7MKA - chains a and b of the 15 polymer chains in the assembly; structure by electron microscopy, 3.54 A resolution.

== Chain a ==
Name: DNA-directed RNA polymerase subunit
Source organism: Saccharomyces cerevisiae
Notes: EC 2.7.7.6
UniProt: A0A6A5Q1P2 (A0A6A5Q1P2_YEASX); residue numbers follow UniProt; this construct covers 1-1733
Chain sequence (1733 residues; row label = number of the first residue in the row):
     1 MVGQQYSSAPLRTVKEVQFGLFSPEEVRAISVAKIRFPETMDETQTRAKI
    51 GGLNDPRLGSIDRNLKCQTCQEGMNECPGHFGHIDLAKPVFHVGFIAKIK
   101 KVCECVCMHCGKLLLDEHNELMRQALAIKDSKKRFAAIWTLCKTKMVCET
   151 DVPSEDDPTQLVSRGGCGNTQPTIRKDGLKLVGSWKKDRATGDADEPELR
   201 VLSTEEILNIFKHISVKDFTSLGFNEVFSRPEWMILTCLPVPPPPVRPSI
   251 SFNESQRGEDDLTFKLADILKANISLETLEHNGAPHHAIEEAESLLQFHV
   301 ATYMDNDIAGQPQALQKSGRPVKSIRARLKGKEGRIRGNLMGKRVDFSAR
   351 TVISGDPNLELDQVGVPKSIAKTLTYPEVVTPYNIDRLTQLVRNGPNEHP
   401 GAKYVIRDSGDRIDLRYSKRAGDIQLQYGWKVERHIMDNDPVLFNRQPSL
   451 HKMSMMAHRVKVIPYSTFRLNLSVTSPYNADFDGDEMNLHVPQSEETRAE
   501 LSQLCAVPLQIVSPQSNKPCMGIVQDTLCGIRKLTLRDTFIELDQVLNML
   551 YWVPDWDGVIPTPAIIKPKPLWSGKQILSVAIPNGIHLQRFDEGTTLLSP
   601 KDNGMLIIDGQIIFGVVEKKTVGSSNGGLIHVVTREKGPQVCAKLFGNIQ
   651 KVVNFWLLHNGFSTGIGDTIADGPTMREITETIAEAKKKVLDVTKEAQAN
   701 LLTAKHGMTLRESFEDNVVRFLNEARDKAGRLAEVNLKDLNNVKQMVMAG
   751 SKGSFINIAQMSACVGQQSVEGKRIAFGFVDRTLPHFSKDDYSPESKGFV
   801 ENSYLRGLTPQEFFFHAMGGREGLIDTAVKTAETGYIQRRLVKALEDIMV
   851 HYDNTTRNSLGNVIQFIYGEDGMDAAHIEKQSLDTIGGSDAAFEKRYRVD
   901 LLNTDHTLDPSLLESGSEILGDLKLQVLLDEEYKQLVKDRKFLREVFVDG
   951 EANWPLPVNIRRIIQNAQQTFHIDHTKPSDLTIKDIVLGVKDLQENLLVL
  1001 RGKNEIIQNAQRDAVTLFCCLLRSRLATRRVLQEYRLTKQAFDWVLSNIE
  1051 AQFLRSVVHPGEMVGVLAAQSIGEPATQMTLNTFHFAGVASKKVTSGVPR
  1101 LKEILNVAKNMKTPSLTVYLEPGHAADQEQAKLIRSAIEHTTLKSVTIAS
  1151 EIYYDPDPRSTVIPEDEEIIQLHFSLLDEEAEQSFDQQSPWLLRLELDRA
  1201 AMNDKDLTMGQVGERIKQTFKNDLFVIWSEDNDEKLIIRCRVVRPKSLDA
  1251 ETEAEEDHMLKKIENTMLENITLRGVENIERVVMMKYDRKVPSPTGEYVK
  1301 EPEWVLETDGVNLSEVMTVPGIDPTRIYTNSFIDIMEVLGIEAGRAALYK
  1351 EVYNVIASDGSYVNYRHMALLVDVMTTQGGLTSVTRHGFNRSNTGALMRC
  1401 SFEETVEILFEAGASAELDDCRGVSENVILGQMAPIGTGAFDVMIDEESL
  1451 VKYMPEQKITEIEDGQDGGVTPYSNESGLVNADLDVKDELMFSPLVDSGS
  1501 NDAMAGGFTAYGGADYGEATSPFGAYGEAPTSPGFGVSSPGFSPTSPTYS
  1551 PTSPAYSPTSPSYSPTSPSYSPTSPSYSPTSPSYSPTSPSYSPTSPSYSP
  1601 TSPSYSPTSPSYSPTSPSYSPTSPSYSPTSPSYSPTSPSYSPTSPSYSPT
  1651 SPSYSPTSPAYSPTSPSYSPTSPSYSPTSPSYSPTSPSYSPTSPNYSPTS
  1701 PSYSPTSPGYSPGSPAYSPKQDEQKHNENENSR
Not modelled in the structure: 1, 1082-1092, 1176-1184, 1246-1253, 1455-1733
Ion coordination: Zn2+ site 1: Cys67, Cys70, His80; Zn2+ site 2: Cys110, Cys148, Cys167; Mg2+ site 1: Asp481, Asp483, Asp485 (shared with 1 residue of chain r); Mg2+ site 2: Asn1393, Thr1394

== Chain b ==
Name: DNA-directed RNA polymerase subunit beta
Source organism: Saccharomyces cerevisiae
Notes: EC 2.7.7.6
UniProt: A0A6A5Q4H2 (A0A6A5Q4H2_YEASX); residues 1-1224 here = UniProt positions 1-1224
Chain sequence (1224 residues; each row starts with the number of its first residue):
     1 MSDLANSEKYYDEDPYGFEDESAPITAEDSWAVISAFFREKGLVSQQLDS
    51 FNQFVDYTLQDIICEDSTLILEQLAQHTTESDNISRKYEISFGKIYVTKP
   101 MVNESDGVTHALYPQEARLRNLTYSSGLFVDVKKRTYEAIDVPGRELKYE
   151 LIAEESEDDSESGKVFIGRLPIMLRSKNCYLSEATESDLYKLKECPFDMG
   201 GYFIINGSEKVLIAQERSAGNIVQVFKKAAPSPISHVAEIRSALEKGSRF
   251 ISTLQVKLYGREGSSARTIKATLPYIKQDIPIVIIFRALGIIPDGEILEH
   301 ICYDVNDWQMLEMLKPCVEDGFVIQDRETALDFIGRRGTALGIKKEKRIQ
   351 YAKDILQKEFLPHITQLEGFESRKAFFLGYMINRLLLCALDRKDQDDRDH
   401 FGKKRLDLAGPLLAQLFKTLFKKLTKDIFRYMQRTVEEAHDFNMKLAINA
   451 KTITSGLKYALATGNWGEQKKAMSSRAGVSQVLNRYTYSSTLSHLRRTNT
   501 PIGRDGKLAKPRQLHNTHWGLVCPAETPEGQACGLVKNLSLMSCISVGTD
   551 PMPIITFLSEWGMEPLEDYVPHQSPDATRVFVNGVWHGVHRNPARLMETL
   601 RTLRRKGDINPEVSMIRDIREKELKIFTDAGRVYRPLFIVEDDESLGHKE
   651 LKVRKGHIAKLMATEYQDIEGGFEDVEEYTWSSLLNEGLVEYIDAEEEES
   701 ILIAMQPEDLEPAEANEENDLDVDPAKRIRVSHHATTFTHCEIHPSMILG
   751 VAASIIPFPDHNQSPRNTYQSAMGKQAMGVFLTNYNVRMDTMANILYYPQ
   801 KPLGTTRAMEYLKFRELPAGQNAIVAIACYSGYNQEDSMIMNQSSIDRGL
   851 FRSLFFRSYMDQEKKYGMSITETFEKPQRTNTLRMKHGTYDKLDDDGLIA
   901 PGVRVSGEDVIIGKTTPISPDEEELGQRTAYHSKRDASTPLRSTENGIVD
   951 QVLVTTNQDGLKFVKVRVRTTKIPQIGDKFASRHGQKGTIGITYRREDMP
  1001 FTAEGIVPDLIINPHAIPSRMTVAHLIECLLSKVAALSGNEGDASPFTDI
  1051 TVEGISKLLREHGYQSRGFEVMYNGHTGKKLMAQIFFGPTYYQRLRHMVD
  1101 DKIHARARGPMQVLTRQPVEGRSRDGGLRFGEMERDCMIAHGAASFLKER
  1151 LMEASDAFRVHICGICGLMTVIAKLNHNQFECKGCDNKIDIYQIHIPYAA
  1201 KLLFQELMAMNITPRLYTDRSRDF
Not modelled in the structure: 1-19, 134-135, 151-158, 262-263, 503-508, 669-677, 714-725, 731-734, 1213, 1224
Ion coordination: Zn2+: Cys1163, Cys1166, Cys1182, Cys1185

== Chain a / chain b interface ==
Contacting residue pairs (279):
  Gln4(a) with Arg1159(b), hydrogen bond (backbone-side chain)
  Gln5(a) with Arg1159(b); Leu1175(b)
  Tyr6(a) with Leu1175(b)
  Ser7(a) with Arg1159(b); His1161(b), hydrogen bond; Leu1175(b); Gln1193(b), hydrogen bond
  Ser8(a) with Asn1178(b), hydrogen bond; Phe1180(b)
  Ala9(a) with His1161(b); Gln1193(b), hydrogen bond (backbone-side chain)
  Pro10(a) with Tyr1192(b); Gln1193(b), hydrogen bond (backbone-backbone)
  Leu11(a) with Gln1193(b)
  Arg12(a) with Tyr1192(b), hydrogen bond; Gln1193(b), hydrogen bond (backbone-backbone); Ile1194(b); Thr1218(b), hydrogen bond
  Thr13(a) with Thr1218(b), hydrogen bond (backbone-side chain)
  Val14(a) with Ile1194(b), hydrophobic; Tyr1217(b)
  Lys15(a) with Asp1219(b); Arg1220(b)
  Glu16(a) with Tyr1217(b), hydrogen bond (backbone-backbone)
  Val17(a) with Arg1215(b)
  Gln18(a) with Pro1214(b); Arg1215(b), hydrogen bond (backbone-backbone)
  Gly20(a) with Ile1212(b)
  Leu21(a) with Arg1215(b), hydrogen bond (backbone-side chain)
  Phe22(a) with Met1208(b), hydrophobic; Asn1211(b), hydrogen bond (backbone-side chain); Ile1212(b); Arg1215(b)
  Gln68(a) with Ile1172(b)
  Cys70(a) with Ile1172(b), hydrophobic; Ala1173(b)
  Glu72(a) with Ala1173(b); Lys1174(b); Leu1175(b)
  Asn75(a) with Phe1158(b)
  Glu76(a) with Arg1159(b), salt bridge
  Pro78(a) with Lys1201(b); Gln1205(b)
  His80(a) with Ile1172(b)
  Phe81(a) with Gln1205(b); Met1208(b), hydrophobic
  His92(a) with Met1210(b)
  Leu236(a) with Asn1211(b)
  Pro240(a) with Met1208(b)
  Pro242(a) with Ala1209(b), hydrophobic
  Glu254(a) with Arg935(b), hydrogen bond (backbone-side chain)
  Met304(a) with Met1210(b), hydrophobic
  Ile325(a) with Glu1206(b); Met1210(b), hydrophobic
  Leu329(a) with Glu1206(b)
  Arg335(a) with Leu1114(b); Leu1202(b); Glu1206(b), salt bridge
  Ile336(a) with Leu1203(b), hydrophobic
  Arg337(a) with Arg1129(b), hydrogen bond (backbone-side chain); Glu1132(b)
  Gly338(a) with Arg1129(b)
  Asn339(a) with Thr1115(b); Ala1199(b)
  Leu340(a) with Leu1203(b), hydrophobic
  Met341(a) with Glu1132(b); Arg1135(b), hydrogen bond
  Gly342(a) with Phe1130(b); Glu1132(b)
  Lys343(a) with Thr1115(b), hydrogen bond; Gln1117(b); Arg1129(b); Phe1130(b), hydrogen bond (backbone-backbone); Leu1151(b); Ser1155(b)
  Arg344(a) with Pro1118(b); Glu1120(b), salt bridge; Gly1127(b), hydrogen bond (side chain-backbone); Leu1128(b); Arg1129(b); Ala1154(b)
  Val345(a) with Arg1106(b), hydrogen bond (backbone-side chain); Pro1118(b); Gly1127(b); Leu1128(b), hydrogen bond (backbone-backbone); Phe1130(b), hydrophobic; Arg1150(b); Ala1154(b)
  Asp346(a) with Arg1106(b), salt bridge; Pro1118(b); Glu1153(b); Ala1154(b), hydrogen bond (backbone-backbone)
  Phe347(a) with Arg1106(b), hydrogen bond (backbone-backbone); Ala1107(b), hydrophobic; Arg1108(b)
  Ser348(a) with Ala1105(b); Arg1106(b), hydrogen bond (backbone-backbone); Leu1128(b), hydrogen bond (side chain-backbone)
  Ala349(a) with His1104(b); Ala1105(b), hydrophobic; Leu1128(b)
  Arg350(a) with Lys1102(b); Ile1103(b); His1104(b), hydrogen bond (backbone-backbone); Leu1128(b)
  Thr351(a) with Ile1103(b)
  Val352(a) with Val1099(b), hydrophobic
  Ile353(a) with Thr989(b)
  Pro357(a) with Gly832(b); Tyr833(b)
  Asn358(a) with Tyr833(b)
  Ile370(a) with Ile1103(b), hydrophobic
  Thr373(a) with Ala1105(b)
  Arg412(a) with Arg1108(b)
  Glu433(a) with Arg1108(b)
  Asn445(a) with Glu1134(b)
  Gln447(a) with Glu1134(b)
  Pro448(a) with Met1133(b), hydrophobic
  Ser449(a) with Met1133(b); Glu1134(b); Cys1137(b)
  His451(a) with Cys1137(b), hydrogen bond (backbone-side chain)
  Lys452(a) with Ala1140(b), hydrogen bond (side chain-backbone); His1141(b), hydrogen bond
  Met455(a) with Cys1137(b), hydrophobic; Met1138(b), hydrophobic; His1141(b)
  Tyr465(a) with Ile976(b), hydrophobic
  Ser466(a) with Val1099(b)
  Arg469(a) with Tyr833(b); Ile992(b)
  Leu472(a) with Gln835(b)
  Asp481(a) with Glu836(b)
  Phe482(a) with Gln835(b); Glu836(b), hydrogen bond (backbone-side chain); Thr989(b)
  Asp483(a) with Lys987(b), salt bridge; Gly988(b); Thr989(b), hydrogen bond (backbone-backbone)
  Glu486(a) with Lys1102(b), salt bridge
  Asn488(a) with Leu1128(b)
  His490(a) with Phe1130(b); Arg1150(b)
  Val491(a) with Arg1150(b), hydrogen bond (backbone-side chain)
  Pro492(a) with Glu1149(b); Arg1150(b)
  Gln493(a) with Glu1149(b), hydrogen bond (backbone-side chain)
  Ser494(a) with Glu1149(b), hydrogen bond (backbone-side chain)
  Thr497(a) with Phe1146(b); Glu1149(b), hydrogen bond
  Glu500(a) with Ala1143(b); Ala1144(b), hydrogen bond (side chain-backbone); Ser1145(b), hydrogen bond (side chain-backbone); Phe1146(b), hydrogen bond (side chain-backbone)
  Leu501(a) with Phe1146(b), hydrophobic
  Leu504(a) with His1141(b), hydrogen bond (backbone-side chain)
  Cys505(a) with His1141(b), hydrogen bond
  Gln525(a) with Glu836(b); Asn1013(b); His1015(b), hydrogen bond (backbone-side chain)
  Asp526(a) with Cys829(b), hydrogen bond; Gln835(b), hydrogen bond; His1015(b)
  Cys529(a) with His1015(b)
  Asn654(a) with Ser831(b)
  Leu657(a) with Cys829(b)
  Leu658(a) with Tyr830(b); Ser831(b); His1076(b); Leu1081(b)
  His659(a) with Asn1074(b), hydrogen bond; Thr1077(b)
  Asn660(a) with Leu1081(b); Met1082(b), hydrogen bond (backbone-backbone)
  Gly661(a) with Leu1081(b)
  Phe662(a) with Ala828(b); Cys829(b), hydrogen bond (backbone-backbone); Pro1014(b)
  Ser663(a) with Ile827(b), hydrogen bond (side chain-backbone); Ala828(b); Pro1014(b); Gln1084(b); Ile1085(b)
  Thr664(a) with Ile827(b); Phe1069(b); Phe1086(b)
  Gly665(a) with Leu1026(b); Phe1069(b)
  Ile666(a) with Leu1026(b), hydrophobic; Phe1086(b), hydrophobic
  Met746(a) with Pro1014(b); His1015(b), hydrogen bond
  Ser751(a) with His1015(b)
  Lys752(a) with Ser1019(b)
  Asn757(a) with Met1021(b)
  Met761(a) with Met1021(b), hydrophobic; Val1023(b), hydrophobic
  Ile775(a) with Asn516(b)
  Ala776(a) with Asn516(b)
  Gly778(a) with His515(b); Asn516(b), hydrogen bond (backbone-side chain)
  Phe779(a) with Asn516(b); Thr517(b); Glu699(b)
  Arg782(a) with Ile701(b)
  Thr783(a) with Asn516(b)
  Pro785(a) with Glu698(b); Leu702(b); Ile703(b), hydrogen bond (backbone-backbone)
  His786(a) with Trp519(b); Ile703(b); Met705(b); Glu742(b), salt bridge
  Glu801(a) with Ile729(b)
  Asn802(a) with Ile729(b)
  Tyr804(a) with Asp760(b); His761(b), hydrogen bond (backbone-side chain); Asn762(b); Gln763(b)
  Leu805(a) with His761(b)
  Arg806(a) with Lys727(b); Arg728(b); Ile729(b); His761(b)
  Gly807(a) with Asp760(b); His761(b)
  Leu808(a) with Asp760(b); Phe1047(b)
  Thr809(a) with Ile729(b); Phe1047(b)
  Pro810(a) with Met705(b), hydrophobic; Phe1047(b)
  Phe813(a) with Ile748(b), hydrophobic; Leu749(b), hydrophobic
  Phe814(a) with Leu514(b), hydrophobic; His515(b); Trp519(b), hydrophobic; Pro524(b), hydrophobic
  His816(a) with Gln763(b); Ser764(b), hydrogen bond (backbone-side chain)
  Ala817(a) with Pro524(b); Ser764(b)
  Met818(a) with Leu514(b); His515(b)
  Gly820(a) with Ser764(b)
  Arg821(a) with Leu514(b); Thr527(b), hydrogen bond; Gly534(b)
  Ile825(a) with Arg512(b); Cys533(b)
  Val842(a) with Asp1136(b)
  Lys843(a) with Arg1135(b)
  Val1066(a) with Asp1136(b)
  Gln1070(a) with Cys1137(b), hydrogen bond
  Lys1261(a) with Lys315(b)
  Lys1262(a) with Ser265(b)
  Asn1265(a) with Ser265(b), hydrogen bond
  Leu1409(a) with Leu1207(b), hydrophobic
  Phe1410(a) with Met1210(b), hydrophobic; Ile1212(b), hydrophobic
  Val1424(a) with Ile1139(b), hydrophobic
  Val1428(a) with Leu1151(b), hydrophobic
  Ile1429(a) with Pro1197(b); Ala1200(b)
  Leu1430(a) with Ile1196(b)
  Gly1431(a) with Met1152(b); Pro1197(b)
  Gln1432(a) with Lys1148(b)
  Met1433(a) with Ala1144(b), hydrophobic; Ser1145(b); Lys1148(b)
  Ala1434(a) with Ala1144(b)
  Ile1436(a) with Gly1142(b); Ala1144(b)
  Gly1437(a) with Gly1142(b)
  Thr1438(a) with Gly1142(b); Ala1144(b); Ser1145(b)
Other interface residues (no listed pair), chain a (187 interface residues in all): Phe19, Glu26, Ile30, Gln71, Phe228, Leu239, Pro243, Pro245, Val246, Pro248, Ile250, Ser354, Gly355, Asp356, Leu374, Leu443, Thr467, Ala480, Gly484, Glu496, Gln510, Gly667, Asp668, Ile670, Asn742, Val743, Glu771, Leu784, Phe787, Ser788, Gln811, Leu824, Ala828, Met1063, Leu1067, Gly1413, Arg1422, Gly1439
Other interface residues (no listed pair), chain b (166 interface residues in all): Gln513, His518, Gly530, Gln531, Ala704, Arg730, Pro759, Pro765, Tyr769, Ser838, Gly977, Lys979, Ile990, Gly991, Pro1018, Leu1030, Val1052, Arg1067, Ala1083, Met1111, Val1113, Arg1116, Leu1147, Val1160, Leu1168, Thr1170, Asn1176, Ile1191, His1195, Tyr1198, Leu1216, Arg1222

== In short ==
187 residues of chain a and 166 residues of chain b are in contact, with 56 hydrogen bonds and 7 salt bridges.
Polar pairs include Glu76(a)-Arg1159(b), Arg335(a)-Glu1206(b) and Arg344(a)-Glu1120(b). Cys67(a), Cys70(a) and
His80(a) coordinate Zn2+ site 1.
Here chain a is DNA-directed RNA polymerase subunit and chain b is DNA-directed RNA polymerase subunit beta,
both from Saccharomyces cerevisiae. Entry 7MKA (Structure of EC+EC (leading EC-focused)) was determined by
electron microscopy together with 7MEI, 7MK9, 7ML0, 7ML1, 7ML2, 7ML3 and 7ML4 from the same study.
